Entry 4PXT (X-ray diffraction, 2.90 A resolution); this record covers chains A and B.

[Chain A (and B)]
Molecule: Bipolar kinesin KRP-130
Organism: Drosophila melanogaster
Notes: fragment: Bipolar assembly domain of kinesin-5 (Klp61f); chain B of this document is another copy of the same molecule, construct and numbering; everything in this record applies to it too
UniProt: P46863 (KL61_DROME); aligned to UniProt positions 634-839 over residues 634-839 (the alignment contains insertions or deletions, so no single offset holds)
Amino-acid sequence (211 residues; numbered 633 to 843; the number before each row is that of its first residue):
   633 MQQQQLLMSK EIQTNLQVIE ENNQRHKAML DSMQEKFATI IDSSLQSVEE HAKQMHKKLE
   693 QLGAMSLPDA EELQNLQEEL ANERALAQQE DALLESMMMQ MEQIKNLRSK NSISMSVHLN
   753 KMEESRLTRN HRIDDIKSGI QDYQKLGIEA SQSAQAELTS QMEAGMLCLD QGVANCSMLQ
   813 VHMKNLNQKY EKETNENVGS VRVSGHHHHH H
Not modelled in the structure: 633-639, 803-843 (chain B: 633-647, 803-843)
Differences from the reference sequence: expression tag (633, 840, 840-841, 841-843); engineered mutation Ser836 (His in P46863), Gly837 (His in P46863)
Modified positions: Mse633, Mse810, Mse815 (selenomethionine); Mse640, Mse661, Mse665, Mse687, Mse697, Mse729, Mse730, Mse731, Mse733, Mse747, Mse754, Mse794, Mse798 (selenomethionine; parent Met)
Reported in the primary citation:
  - self-association interface (contacts with another copy of this molecule); pairs are residue here / residue on that copy: Phe669-Phe669 (pi stacking), His683-Tyr775 (pi stacking), Mse687-Ile772, Ser698-Arg758, Asp701-Arg761, Glu704-His750, Glu711-His750 (salt bridge), Glu715-Arg740, Glu722-Arg740 (salt bridge), Leu726-Mse730, Ile736-Leu725 (hydrophobic contact), Tyr775-Tyr775, Ile651, Asn655, His658, Leu662, Mse665, Mse687, Leu691, Leu694, Leu705, Leu708, Leu712, Leu725, Leu726, Mse729, Mse730, Mse733, Lys737, Lys737, Mse747, Leu751, Mse754, Ile772
  - contacts within the chain: Leu725-Mse729, Glu755-Arg758
  - mutagenesis - M729E/M730E, M729E/M730E/Y775R, R740A, R761A, Y775R: decreased binding to Bipolar kinesin KRP-130 (chain A)
  - mutagenesis - F669E: unchanged binding to Bipolar kinesin KRP-130 (chain A)
  - mutagenesis - L726D, L726K: unchanged binding to another copy of this molecule
  - mutagenesis - L726D/Y775R: decreased binding to another copy of this molecule
  - mutagenesis - F669E/L726D/Y775R, F669E/L726D/R740A/R761A/Y775R: abolished binding to Bipolar kinesin KRP-130 (chain A)

[Interface between chain A and chain B]
Pairs across the interface (79; chain A residue first):
  Asn655(A) - Leu799(B)
  Gln666(A) - Leu790(B)
  Gln666(A) - Mse794(B)
  Ala670(A) - Leu790(B)  hydrophobic
  Ile673(A) - Ala786(B)  hydrophobic
  Ile673(A) - Gln787(B)
  Leu677(A) - Gly779(B)
  Leu677(A) - Ile780(B)  hydrophobic
  Leu677(A) - Ser783(B)
  Val680(A) - Tyr775(B)
  Glu681(A) - Gln776(B)
  Glu681(A) - Ile780(B)
  Ala684(A) - Gln776(B)
  Mse687(A) - Ile772(B)  hydrophobic
  Leu691(A) - Ile765(B)  hydrophobic
  Leu691(A) - Ile768(B)  hydrophobic
  Leu691(A) - Lys769(B)
  Glu692(A) - Lys769(B)  salt bridge
  Leu694(A) - Ile765(B)  hydrophobic
  Ser698(A) - Arg758(B)  hydrogen bond
  Ser698(A) - Asn762(B)  hydrogen bond
  Asp701(A) - Arg758(B)
  Asp701(A) - Arg761(B)  salt bridge
  Ala702(A) - Arg758(B)
  Leu705(A) - Mse754(B)
  Leu705(A) - Glu755(B)
  Leu708(A) - Leu751(B)
  Gln709(A) - Leu751(B)
  Gln709(A) - Asn752(B)
  Leu712(A) - Ser744(B)
  Leu712(A) - Ser748(B)
  Glu715(A) - Arg740(B)
  Glu715(A) - Ser744(B)
  Asp723(A) - Lys737(B)  salt bridge
  Leu726(A) - Mse730(B)  hydrophobic
  Mse729(A) - Mse729(B)  hydrophobic
  Mse730(A) - Leu726(B)  hydrophobic
  Mse730(A) - Mse730(B)  hydrophobic
  Mse733(A) - Leu726(B)  hydrophobic
  Lys737(A) - Asp723(B)  salt bridge
  Arg740(A) - Glu715(B)
  Arg740(A) - Arg716(B)
  Ser741(A) - Arg716(B)  hydrogen bond
  Ser744(A) - Leu712(B)
  Ser744(A) - Glu715(B)
  Ser744(A) - Arg716(B)
  Mse747(A) - Leu712(B)  hydrophobic
  Ser748(A) - Leu712(B)
  Leu751(A) - Leu705(B)  hydrophobic
  Leu751(A) - Leu708(B)  hydrophobic
  Leu751(A) - Gln709(B)
  Leu751(A) - Leu712(B)  hydrophobic
  Mse754(A) - Leu705(B)
  Glu755(A) - Leu705(B)
  Arg758(A) - Ser698(B)  hydrogen bond
  Arg758(A) - Ala702(B)
  Arg761(A) - Asp701(B)  salt bridge
  Asn762(A) - Ser698(B)  hydrogen bond
  Ile768(A) - Leu691(B)  hydrophobic
  Lys769(A) - Leu691(B)  hydrogen bond (side chain-backbone)
  Lys769(A) - Glu692(B)  salt bridge
  Ile772(A) - Ala684(B)  hydrophobic
  Tyr775(A) - Val680(B)  hydrophobic
  Gln776(A) - Val680(B)
  Gln776(A) - Glu681(B)
  Gly779(A) - Leu677(B)
  Ile780(A) - Leu677(B)  hydrophobic
  Ile780(A) - Glu681(B)
  Ser783(A) - Ile673(B)
  Ser783(A) - Leu677(B)
  Ala786(A) - Ile673(B)  hydrophobic
  Gln787(A) - Ala670(B)
  Gln787(A) - Ile673(B)
  Gln787(A) - Asp674(B)
  Leu790(A) - Phe669(B)  hydrophobic
  Leu790(A) - Ala670(B)
  Thr791(A) - Gln666(B)
  Mse794(A) - Gln666(B)
  Mse798(A) - Leu662(B)
Also at the interface, not in a pair above, chain A (59 interface residues in all): Leu662, Phe669, His683, Gly695, Glu722, Asn752, Ile765, Gln773
Also at the interface, not in a pair above, chain B (58 interface residues in all): Lys659, Mse665, Mse687, His688, Leu694, Glu722, Mse733, Mse747

[In short]
The interface between chain A and chain B involves 59 residues on one side and 58 on the other; the contacts
include 6 hydrogen bonds and 6 salt bridges. Polar contacts include Glu692(A)-Lys769(B), Asp701(A)-Arg761(B)
and Asp723(A)-Lys737(B). From the paper: M729E/M730E, M729E/M730E/Y775R and R740A of chain A, among others,
reduce binding to Bipolar kinesin KRP-130 (chain A); a self-association interface involving Ile651(A),
Asn655(A) and His658(A) among others; 11 substitutions were tested in all.
Both chains are Bipolar kinesin KRP-130 (Drosophila melanogaster). Entry 4PXT (Structural basis for the
assembly of the mitotic motor kinesin-5 into bipolar tetramers) was determined by X-ray diffraction together
with 4PXU from the same study.
